Entry 1LK6 (X-ray diffraction, 2.80 A resolution); this record covers chains L and I of the 4 polymer chains in the assembly.

== Chain L (and I) ==
Molecule: antithrombin-III
Source organism: Homo sapiens
Notes: chain I of this document is another copy of the same molecule, construct and numbering; everything in this record applies to it too
UniProt: P01008 (ANT3_HUMAN); residues 1-432 here correspond to UniProt positions 33-464 (UniProt number = residue number + 32)
Sequence (432 residues; row label = number of the first residue in the row):
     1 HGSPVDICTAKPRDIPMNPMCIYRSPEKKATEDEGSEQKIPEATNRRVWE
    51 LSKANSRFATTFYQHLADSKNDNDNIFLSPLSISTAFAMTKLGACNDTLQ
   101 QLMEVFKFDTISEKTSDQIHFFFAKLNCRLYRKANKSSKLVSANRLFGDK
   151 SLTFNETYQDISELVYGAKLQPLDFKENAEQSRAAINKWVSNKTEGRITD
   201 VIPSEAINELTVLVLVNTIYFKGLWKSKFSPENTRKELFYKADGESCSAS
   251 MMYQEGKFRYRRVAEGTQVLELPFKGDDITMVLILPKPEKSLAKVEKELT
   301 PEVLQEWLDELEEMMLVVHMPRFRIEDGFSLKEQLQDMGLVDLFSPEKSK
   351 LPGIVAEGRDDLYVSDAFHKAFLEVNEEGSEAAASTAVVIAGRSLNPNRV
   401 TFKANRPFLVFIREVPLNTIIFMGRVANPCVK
Not modelled in the structure: 1-4, 24-44, 432 (chain I: 1-4, 28-41, 381-383, 432)
Disulfide bonds: Cys8-Cys128, Cys21-Cys95, Cys247-Cys430
Residues lining bound ligands:
  - 2-acetamido-2-deoxy-alpha-D-glucopyranose (NDG), molecule 1: Asn18, Met20, Asn155, Thr157, Val355, Ala356
  - 2-acetamido-2-deoxy-alpha-D-glucopyranose (NDG), molecule 2: Asn18, Pro19, Met20
  - 2-acetamido-2-deoxy-alpha-D-glucopyranose (NDG), molecule 3: Cys21, Ile22, Cys95, Asn96
Swiss-Prot annotation at these positions:
  - binding site (heparin): Trp49, Arg129, Arg145
  - site: Arg393, Ser394 (Reactive bond)
  - modified residue: Thr31 (Phosphothreonine), Ser36 (Phosphoserine)
  - glycosylation (N-linked (GlcNAc...) asparagine): Asn96, Asn135, Asn155 (complex), Asn192

== Interface between chain L and chain I ==
Pairs across the interface - 42 pairs, chain L then chain I:
  Lys236(L) - Lys257(I)  hydrogen bond (backbone-side chain)
  Glu237(L) - Arg393(I)  salt bridge
  Glu237(L) - Leu395(I)
  Leu238(L) - Ser394(I)
  Phe239(L) - Gly392(I)
  Phe239(L) - Ser394(I)
  Tyr240(L) - Ser394(I)  hydrogen bond (backbone-backbone)
  Tyr240(L) - Leu395(I)
  Tyr240(L) - Pro397(I)
  Met251(L) - Ala391(I)
  Met251(L) - Gly392(I)
  Glu255(L) - Lys228(I)  salt bridge
  Tyr260(L) - Glu232(I)  hydrogen bond
  Tyr260(L) - Ala387(I)  hydrophobic
  Tyr260(L) - Val389(I)  hydrophobic
  Arg262(L) - Glu232(I)
  Gln268(L) - Val388(I)  hydrogen bond (side chain-backbone)
  Gln268(L) - Val389(I)
  Leu270(L) - Val389(I)  hydrophobic
  Leu285(L) - Val389(I)  hydrophobic
  Leu285(L) - Ile390(I)
  Leu285(L) - Ala391(I)  hydrophobic
  Met314(L) - Ser385(I)
  Met315(L) - Ser385(I)
  Met315(L) - Thr386(I)
  Met315(L) - Ala387(I)  hydrogen bond (backbone-backbone)
  Leu316(L) - Ala387(I)
  Val317(L) - Lys228(I)
  Val317(L) - Ala387(I)  hydrogen bond (backbone-backbone)
  Val317(L) - Val388(I)
  Val317(L) - Val389(I)  hydrogen bond (backbone-backbone)
  Val318(L) - Val389(I)
  His319(L) - Val389(I)  hydrogen bond (backbone-backbone)
  His319(L) - Ile390(I)
  His319(L) - Ala391(I)  hydrogen bond (backbone-backbone)
  Pro321(L) - Ala391(I)
  Asn405(L) - Ser394(I)
  Arg406(L) - Arg393(I)
  Arg406(L) - Ser394(I)
  Phe408(L) - Ala391(I)
  Phe408(L) - Gly392(I)
  Pro429(L) - Gly392(I)
Other interface residues (no listed pair), chain L (26 interface residues in all): Tyr253, Leu283, Met320
Other interface residues (no listed pair), chain I (18 interface residues in all): Lys226, Arg235, Met315

== Summary ==
26 residues of chain L and 18 residues of chain I are in contact, with 9 hydrogen bonds and 2 salt bridges.
Polar contacts include Glu237(L)-Arg393(I), Glu255(L)-Lys228(I) and Lys236(L)-Lys257(I). Ligands of chain L: 3
copies of 2-acetamido-2-deoxy-alpha-D-glucopyranose.
Both chains are antithrombin-III (Homo sapiens). Entry 1LK6 (Structure of dimeric antithrombin complexed with
a P14-P9 reactive loop peptide and an exogenous tripeptide) was determined by X-ray diffraction.
